Entry 5L63 (X-ray diffraction, 2.70 A resolution); this record covers chains I and Y of the 28 polymer chains in the assembly.

== Chain I ==
Name: Proteasome subunit beta type-3
Source organism: Saccharomyces cerevisiae (strain ATCC 204508 / S288c)
Notes: EC 3.4.25.1
UniProtKB: P25451 (PSB3_YEAST); residues 0-204 here correspond to UniProt positions 1-205 (UniProt number = residue number + 1)
Sequence (205 residues; numbered 0 to 204; the number before each row is that of its first residue; numbering starts at 0):
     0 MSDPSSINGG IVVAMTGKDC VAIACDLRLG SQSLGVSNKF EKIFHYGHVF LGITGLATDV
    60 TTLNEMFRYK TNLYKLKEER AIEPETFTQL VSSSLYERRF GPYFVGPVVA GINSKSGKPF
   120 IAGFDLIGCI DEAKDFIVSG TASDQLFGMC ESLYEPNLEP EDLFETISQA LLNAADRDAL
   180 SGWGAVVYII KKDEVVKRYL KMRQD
Not modelled in the structure: 0
Ion coordination: Mg2+ site 1: Asp177, Ser180; Mg2+ site 2: Asp204 (shared with Ala164(Y), Asp167(Y), Ser170(Y) of chain Y)
Ligand contacts: 04C (1,2,4-trideoxy-4-methyl-2-{[N-(morpholin-4-ylacetyl)-L-alanyl-O-methyl-L-tyrosyl]amino}-1-phenyl-D-xylitol): Asp124, Leu125, Ile126
Curated features (UniProtKB/Swiss-Prot):
  - modified residue: Ser30 (Phosphoserine)
  - cross-link: Lys69 (Glycyl lysine isopeptide (Lys-Gly) (interchain with G-Cter in ubiquitin))

== Chain Y ==
Name: Proteasome subunit beta type-5
Source organism: Homo sapiens
Notes: EC 3.4.25.1
UniProtKB: chimeric construct of P28074, P30656: residues 1-138 from P28074 (PSB5_HUMAN) positions 60-197 (UniProt number = residue number + 59); residues 139-211 from P30656 positions 215-287 (UniProt number = residue number + 76)
Sequence (211 residues; row label = number of the first residue in the row):
     1 TTTLAFKFRH GVIVAADSRA TAGAYIASQT VKKVIEINPY LLGTMAGGAA DCSFWERLLA
    61 RQCRIYELRN KERISVAAAS KLLANMVYQY KGMGLSMGTM ICGWDKRGPG LYYVDSEGNR
   121 ISGATFSVGS GSVYAYGVLD SNYKWDLSVE DALYLGKRSI LAAAHRDAYS GGSVNLYHVT
   181 EDGWIYHGNH DVGELFWKVK EEEGSFNNVI G
Covalent attachments: compound 04C linked to Thr1
Ion coordination: Mg2+: Ala164, Asp167, Ser170 (shared with Asp204(I) of chain I)
Ligand contacts: 04C (1,2,4-trideoxy-4-methyl-2-{[N-(morpholin-4-ylacetyl)-L-alanyl-O-methyl-L-tyrosyl]amino}-1-phenyl-D-xylitol): Arg19, Ala20, Thr21, Ala27, Val31, Lys32, Lys33, Met45, Ala46, Gly47, Gly48, Ala49, Ser130, Tyr169
Curated features (UniProtKB/Swiss-Prot):
  - active site: Thr1 (Nucleophile)
  - binding site (bortezomib): Ala49
From the paper describing this entry:
  - binding site for 04C: Thr1
  - catalytic residues: Thr1 (citing earlier work)

== Interface between chain I and chain Y ==
Residue-residue contacts (39):
  Arg27(I) - Ala168(Y)
  Ser32(I) - Arg166(Y)
  Ser32(I) - Asp167(Y)
  Ser32(I) - Ala168(Y)  hydrogen bond (backbone-backbone)
  Ser32(I) - Tyr169(Y)
  Leu33(I) - Tyr134(Y)
  Gly34(I) - Arg166(Y)  hydrogen bond (backbone-side chain)
  Asn37(I) - Asn208(Y)
  Asn37(I) - Val209(Y)
  Lys38(I) - Asn208(Y)  hydrogen bond (side chain-backbone)
  Gln144(I) - Tyr25(Y)
  Asp175(I) - Ile26(Y)
  Asp175(I) - Gln29(Y)
  Arg176(I) - Tyr25(Y)
  Arg176(I) - Ile26(Y)  hydrogen bond (side chain-backbone)
  Arg176(I) - Ala27(Y)  hydrogen bond (side chain-backbone)
  Asp177(I) - Ala24(Y)
  Asp177(I) - Ile26(Y)
  Ala178(I) - Ala24(Y)  hydrogen bond (backbone-backbone)
  Ala178(I) - Ile26(Y)
  Ala178(I) - Ala168(Y)
  Trp182(I) - His165(Y)  hydrogen bond (side chain-backbone)
  Trp182(I) - Arg166(Y)
  Lys200(I) - Trp197(Y)
  Lys200(I) - Gly211(Y)
  Met201(I) - Trp197(Y)
  Arg202(I) - Gly172(Y)  hydrogen bond (side chain-backbone)
  Arg202(I) - Asp191(Y)  salt bridge
  Arg202(I) - Gly193(Y)
  Gln203(I) - His165(Y)  hydrogen bond (backbone-side chain)
  Gln203(I) - Phe196(Y)
  Gln203(I) - Trp197(Y)
  Gln203(I) - Val209(Y)
  Asp204(I) - Arg19(Y)  salt bridge
  Asp204(I) - Ala164(Y)
  Asp204(I) - Ser170(Y)
  Asp204(I) - Gly171(Y)
  Asp204(I) - Gly172(Y)  hydrogen bond (side chain-backbone)
  Asp204(I) - Val192(Y)
Interface residues without a listed pair, chain I (20 interface residues in all): Gln31, Val35, Leu179
Interface residues without a listed pair, chain Y (26 interface residues in all): Ser28, Ile210

== In short ==
20 residues of chain I face 26 of chain Y across their interface; the contacts include 10 hydrogen bonds and 2
salt bridges. Polar contacts include Arg202(I)-Asp191(Y), Asp204(I)-Arg19(Y) and Gly34(I)-Arg166(Y). Chain I
binds compound 04C. Compound 04C is covalently linked to Thr1(Y). From the paper: the catalytic residue
Thr1(Y); a binding site for 04C at Thr1(Y).
Chain I is Proteasome subunit beta type-3 (Saccharomyces cerevisiae (strain ATCC 204508 / S288c)) and chain Y
is Proteasome subunit beta type-5 (Homo sapiens); the structure, Yeast 20S proteasome with human beta5c
(1-138) and human beta6 (97-111; 118-133) in complex with epoxyketone ..., was determined by X-ray diffraction
(same publication as 5L52, 5L54, 5L55, 5L5A, 5L5B, 5L5D and 30 further entries).
